PDB entry 5B85 | X-ray diffraction, 1.85 A resolution | chain A

Chain A:
Protein: Myoglobin
Source organism: Physeter catodon
UniProtKB: P02185 (MYG_PHYCD); residues 1-153 here correspond to UniProt positions 2-154 (UniProt number = residue number + 1)
Chain sequence (153 residues; each row starts with the number of its first residue):
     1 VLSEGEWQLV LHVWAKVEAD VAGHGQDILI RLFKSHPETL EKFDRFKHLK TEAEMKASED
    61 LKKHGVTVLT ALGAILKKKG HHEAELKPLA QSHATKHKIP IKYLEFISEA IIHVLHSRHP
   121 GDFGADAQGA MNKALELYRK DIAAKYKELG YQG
Sequence notes: engineered mutation Tyr-138 (Phe139 in P02185)
Bound ions: heme Fe near His-93 (its only coordinating residue here)
Small-molecule neighbours: heme (HEM): Thr-39, Lys-42, Phe-43, Arg-45, His-64, Thr-67, Val-68, Ala-71, Leu-72, Leu-89, Ser-92, His-93, His-97, Ile-99, Tyr-103, Leu-104, Ile-107, Ile-111
Curated features (UniProtKB/Swiss-Prot):
  - binding site (nitrite): His-64
  - binding site (O2): His-64
  - binding site (heme b): His-93
  - modified residue: Ser-3 (Phosphoserine), Thr-67 (Phosphothreonine)

Overview:
Ligands of chain A: heme. Curated annotation (UniProt) lists nitrite-binding residue His-64, O2-binding
residue His-64 and heme b-binding residue His-93.
Chain A is Myoglobin (Physeter catodon); the structure, X-ray structure of ferric F138Y sperm whale myoglobin,
was determined by X-ray diffraction, deposited together with 5B84.
